PDB entry 6OBD | X-ray diffraction, 2.20 A resolution | chains B and E of the 3 polymer chains in the assembly

# Chain B
Name: anti-GLD52 Fab heavy chain
From: Mus musculus
Notes: antibody fragment or engineered binder
Chain sequence (216 residues; numbered 1 to 216; the number before each row is that of its first residue):
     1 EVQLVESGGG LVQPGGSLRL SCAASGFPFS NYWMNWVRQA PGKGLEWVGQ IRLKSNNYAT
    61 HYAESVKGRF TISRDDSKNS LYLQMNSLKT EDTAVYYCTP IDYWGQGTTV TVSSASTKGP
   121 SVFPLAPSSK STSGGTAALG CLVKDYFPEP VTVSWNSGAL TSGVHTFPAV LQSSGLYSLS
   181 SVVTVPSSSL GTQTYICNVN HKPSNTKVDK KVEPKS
Not modelled in the structure: 129-133
Disulfide bonds: Cys22-Cys98, Cys141-Cys197
Ion coordination: Zn2+: His165 (shared with 2 residues of chain A)

# Chain E
Name: GLD52 peptide mimetic
Chain sequence (10 residues; row label = number of the first residue in the row):
     3 NDTSQTSSPS
Not modelled in the structure: 3
Small-molecule neighbours: phosphoric acid mono-(2-amino-ethyl) ester (OPE): Ser6, Pro11, Ser12

# How chain B and chain E interact
Residue-residue contacts - 17 pairs, chain B then chain E:
  Gly26(B) - Asp4(E)
  Pro28(B) - Asp4(E)
  Pro28(B) - Thr5(E)
  Asn31(B) - Ser12(E)
  Tyr32(B) - Thr5(E)  hydrogen bond (side chain-backbone)
  Tyr32(B) - Ser6(E)
  Tyr32(B) - Gln7(E)  hydrogen bond (side chain-backbone)
  Trp33(B) - Gln7(E)
  Trp33(B) - Ser10(E)
  Trp33(B) - Pro11(E)
  Trp33(B) - Ser12(E)
  Pro100(B) - Gln7(E)
  Pro100(B) - Ser9(E)
  Ile101(B) - Ser9(E)
  Asp102(B) - Gln7(E)
  Asp102(B) - Thr8(E)  hydrogen bond (side chain-backbone)
  Asp102(B) - Ser9(E)  hydrogen bond
Also at the interface, not in a pair above, chain B (10 interface residues in all): Phe27, Tyr103

# In short
10 residues of chain B and 9 residues of chain E are in contact, with 4 hydrogen bonds. Among the polar pairs
are Tyr32(B)-Thr5(E), Tyr32(B)-Gln7(E) and Asp102(B)-Thr8(E). Ligands of chain E: phosphoric acid
mono-(2-amino-ethyl) ester.
Chain B is anti-GLD52 Fab heavy chain (Mus musculus) and chain E is GLD52 peptide mimetic; the structure,
Crystal structure of anti-GLD52 Fab complex with human GLD52 peptide mimetic, was determined by X-ray
diffraction.
